6USJ - chains T and O of the 22 polymer chains in the assembly; structure by electron microscopy, 10.50 A resolution (very low resolution: no residue pairs are listed; an interface is given only as per-side residue counts).

# Chain T
Molecule: Widom 601 DNA
From: synthetic construct
Sequence (165 nucleotides; row label = number of the first residue in the row; numbers below 1 keep their minus sign (DA-81 is residue -81)):
   -81 ATCGCCAGGC CTGAGAATCC GGTGCCGAGG CCGCTCAATT GGTCGTAGAC AGCTCTAGCA
   -21 CCGCTTAAAC GCACGTACGC GCTGTCCCCC GCGTTTTAAC CGCCAAGGGG ATTACTCCCT
    39 AGTCTCCAGG CACGTGTCAG ATATATACAT CCAGGCCTTG TGGAT
Unresolved in the structure: 78-83

# Chain O
Molecule: Histone H3.1
From: Homo sapiens
Reference sequence: P68431 (H31_HUMAN); residues 0-135 here correspond to UniProt positions 1-136 (UniProt number = residue number + 1)
Amino-acid sequence (139 residues; row label = number of the first residue in the row; numbers below 1 keep their minus sign (Gly-3 is residue -3)):
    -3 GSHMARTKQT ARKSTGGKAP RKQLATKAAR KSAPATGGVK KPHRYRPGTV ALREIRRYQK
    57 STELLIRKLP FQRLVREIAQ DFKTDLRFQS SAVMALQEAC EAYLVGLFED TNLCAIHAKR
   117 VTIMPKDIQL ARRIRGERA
Unresolved in the structure: -3 to 35, 135
Construct notes: expression tag (-3 to -1)
Swiss-Prot annotation at these positions:
  - modified residue: Arg2 (Asymmetric dimethylarginine), Thr3 (Phosphothreonine), Lys4 (Allysine), Gln5 (5-glutamyl dopamine), Thr6 (Phosphothreonine), Arg8 (Citrulline), Lys9 (N6,N6,N6-trimethyllysine), Ser10 (ADP-ribosylserine), Thr11 (Phosphothreonine), Lys14 (N6-(2-hydroxyisobutyryl)lysine), Arg17 (Asymmetric dimethylarginine), Lys18 (N6-(2-hydroxyisobutyryl)lysine), Lys23 (N6-(2-hydroxyisobutyryl)lysine), Arg26 (Citrulline), Lys27 (N6,N6,N6-trimethyllysine), Ser28 (ADP-ribosylserine), Lys36 (N6,N6,N6-trimethyllysine), Lys37 (N6-methyllysine), Tyr41 (Phosphotyrosine), Lys56 (N6,N6,N6-trimethyllysine) and 8 more in UniProt
  - lipidation: Lys18 (N6-decanoyllysine)

# How chain T and chain O interact
At this resolution (10 A) residue pairs are not listed: 14 residues of chain T and 19 of chain O lie at the interface.

# Summary
Chain T and chain O form an interface of 14 and 19 residues respectively.
Chain T is Widom 601 DNA (synthetic construct) and chain O is Histone H3.1 (Homo sapiens); the structure,
Structure of two nucleosomes bridged by human PARP2, was determined by electron microscopy.
